Entry 7EB2 (electron microscopy, 3.50 A resolution); this record covers chains A and N of the 6 polymer chains in the assembly.

== Chain A ==
Molecule: Guanine nucleotide-binding protein G(i) subunit alpha-1
Source organism: Homo sapiens
UniProt: P63096 (GNAI1_HUMAN); residues 1-354 here = UniProt positions 1-354
Sequence (354 residues; row label = number of the first residue in the row):
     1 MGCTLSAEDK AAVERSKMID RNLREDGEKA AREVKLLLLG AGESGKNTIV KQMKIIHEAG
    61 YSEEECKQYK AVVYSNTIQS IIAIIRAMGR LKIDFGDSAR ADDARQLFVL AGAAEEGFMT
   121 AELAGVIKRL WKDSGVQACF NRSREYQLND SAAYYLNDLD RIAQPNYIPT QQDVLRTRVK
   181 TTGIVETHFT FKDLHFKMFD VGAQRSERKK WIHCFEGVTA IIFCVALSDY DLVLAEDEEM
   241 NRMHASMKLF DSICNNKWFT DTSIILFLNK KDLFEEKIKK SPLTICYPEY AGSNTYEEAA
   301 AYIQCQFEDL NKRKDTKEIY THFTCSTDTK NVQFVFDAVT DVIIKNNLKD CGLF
Not modelled in the structure: 1-2
Construct notes: engineered mutation Asn47 (Ser in P63096), Ala203 (Gly in P63096), Ala245 (Glu in P63096), Ser326 (Ala in P63096)
Curated features (UniProtKB/Swiss-Prot):
  - region: Lys35 to Lys46, Thr48 (G1 motif), Asp173 to Thr181 (G2 motif), Phe196 to Gly202, Gln204, Arg205 (G3 motif), Ile265 to Asp272 (G4 motif), Thr324, Cys325, Thr327 to Thr329 (G5 motif)
  - binding site (GTP): Glu43 to Lys46, Thr48, Ser151, Leu175 to Thr181, Asp200 to Gly202, Gln204, Asn269 to Asp272
  - binding site (Mg(2+)): Thr181
  - modified residue: Arg178 (ADP-ribosylarginine), Gln204 (Deamidated glutamine), Cys351 (ADP-ribosylcysteine)
  - lipidation: Gly2 (N-myristoyl glycine), Cys3 (S-palmitoyl cysteine)
  - natural variant: Gly40 (G40C: In NEDHISB; G40R: In NEDHISB), Gly45 (G45D: In NEDHISB), Thr48 (T48I: In NEDHISB; T48K: In NEDHISB), Gln52 (Q52P: In NEDHISB), Ser75 (deletion: In NEDHISB; uncertain significance), Gln172 (deletion: In NEDHISB), Asp173 (D173V: In NEDHISB), Glu186 to Phe189 (deletion: In NEDHISB; uncertain significance), Cys224 (C224Y: In NEDHISB), Lys270 (K270N: In NEDHISB; K270R: In NEDHISB), Asp272 (D272G: In NEDHISB), Val332 (V332E: In NEDHISB; uncertain significance)
  - mutagenesis: Gly42 (G42R: Abolishes switch to an activated conformation and dissociation from beta and gamma subunits upon GTP binding. Abolishes interaction with RGS family members), Glu116 (E116L: Enhances interaction (inactive GDP-bound) with RGS14), Gln147 (Q147L: Enhances interaction (inactive GDP-bound) with RGS14)
Reported in the primary citation:
  - specificity-determining residues: Cys351, Gly352
  - mutagenesis - C351W, G352W: decreased signaling with Gamma-aminobutyric acid type B receptor subunit 2
  - mutagenesis - C351A: unchanged signaling with Gamma-aminobutyric acid type B receptor subunit 2

== Chain N ==
Molecule: ScFv16
Source organism: synthetic construct
Notes: antibody fragment or engineered binder
Sequence (269 residues; numbered 1 to 269; the number before each row is that of its first residue):
     1 DVQLVESGGG LVQPGGSRKL SCSASGFAFS SFGMHWVRQA PEKGLEWVAY ISSGSGTIYY
    61 ADTVKGRFTI SRDDPKNTLF LQMTSLRSED TAMYYCVRSI YYYGSSPFDF WGQGTTLTVS
   121 SGGGGSGGGG SGGGGSDIVM TQATSSVPVT PGESVSISCR SSKSLLHSNG NTYLYWFLQR
   181 PGQSPQLLIY RMSNLASGVP DRFSGSGSGT AFTLTISRLE AEDVGVYYCM QHLEYPLTFG
   241 AGTKLELKGS LEVLFQGPAA AHHHHHHHH
Not modelled in the structure: 1, 122-136, 248-269
Cystine bridges: Cys159-Cys229

== Chain A / chain N interface ==
Contacting residue pairs (20):
  Thr4(A) - His167(N)  hydrogen bond (backbone-side chain)
  Ser6(A) - His167(N)
  Ser6(A) - Tyr173(N)  hydrogen bond
  Ala7(A) - Leu233(N)  hydrogen bond (backbone-backbone)
  Ala7(A) - Tyr235(N)  hydrophobic
  Glu8(A) - Tyr101(N)
  Glu8(A) - Pro107(N)
  Glu8(A) - Tyr173(N)
  Glu8(A) - Tyr175(N)  hydrogen bond
  Glu8(A) - Arg191(N)  salt bridge
  Glu8(A) - His232(N)
  Asp9(A) - Asn169(N)  hydrogen bond
  Ala11(A) - Tyr101(N)  hydrophobic
  Glu14(A) - Ser52(N)  hydrogen bond
  Glu14(A) - Thr57(N)  hydrogen bond
  Arg15(A) - Ile100(N)
  Arg15(A) - Tyr101(N)
  Arg15(A) - Tyr102(N)
  Met18(A) - Ser53(N)
  Met18(A) - Gly54(N)
Also at the interface, not in a pair above, chain A (12 interface residues in all): Leu5, Ala12, Glu115
Also at the interface, not in a pair above, chain N (18 interface residues in all): Gly26, Glu234

== Summary ==
Chain A and chain N form an interface of 12 and 18 residues respectively, with 7 hydrogen bonds and 1 salt
bridge. Polar contacts include Glu8(A)-Arg191(N), Thr4(A)-His167(N) and Ser6(A)-Tyr173(N). The paper reports
that C351W and G352W of chain A reduce signaling with Gamma-aminobutyric acid type B receptor subunit 2;
specificity determinants Cys351(A) and Gly352(A).
Chain A is Guanine nucleotide-binding protein G(i) subunit alpha-1 (Homo sapiens) and chain N is ScFv16
(synthetic construct); the structure, Cryo-EM structure of human GABA(B) receptor-Gi protein complex, was
determined by electron microscopy.
